7QH6 - chains T and A of the 46 polymer chains in the assembly; structure by electron microscopy, 3.08 A resolution.

[Chain T]
Name: 39S ribosomal protein L22, mitochondrial
Source organism: Homo sapiens
Reference sequence: Q9NWU5 (RM22_HUMAN); residues 7-212 here correspond to UniProt positions 1-206 (UniProt number = residue number - 6)
Amino-acid sequence (206 residues; each row starts with the number of its first residue):
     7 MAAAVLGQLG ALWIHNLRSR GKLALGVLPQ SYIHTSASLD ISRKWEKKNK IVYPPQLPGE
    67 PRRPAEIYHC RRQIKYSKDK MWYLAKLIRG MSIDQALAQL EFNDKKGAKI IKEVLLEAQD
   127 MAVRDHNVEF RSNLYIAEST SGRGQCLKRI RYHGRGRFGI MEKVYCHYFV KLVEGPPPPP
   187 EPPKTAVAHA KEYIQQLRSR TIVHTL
Disordered / not traced: 7-46

[Chain A]
Molecule: 16S ribosomal RNA
Source organism: Homo sapiens
Sequence (1559 nucleotides; each row starts with the number of its first residue):
  1671 GCUAAACCUA GCCCCAAACC CACUCCACCU UACUACCAGA CAACCUUAGC CAAACCAUUU
  1731 ACCCAAAUAA AGUAUAGGCG AUAGAAAUUG AAACCUGGCG CAAUAGAUAU AGUACCGCAA
  1791 GGGAAAGAUG AAAAAUUAUA ACCAAGCAUA AUAUAGCAAG GACUAACCCC UAUACCUUCU
  1851 GCAUAAUGAA UUAACUAGAA AUAACUUUGC AAGGAGAGCC AAAGCUAAGA CCCCCGAAAC
  1911 CAGACGAGCU ACCUAAGAAC AGCUAAAAGA GCACACCCGU CUAUGUAGCA AAAUAGUGGG
  1971 AAGAUUUAUA GGUAGAGGCG ACAAACCUAC CGAGCCUGGU GAUAGCUGGU UGUCCAAGAU
  2031 AGAAUCUUAG UUCAACUUUA AAUUUGCCCA CAGAACCCUC UAAAUCCCCU UGUAAAUUUA
  2091 ACUGUUAGUC CAAAGAGGAA CAGCUCUUUG GACACUAGGA AAAAACCUUG UAGAGAGAGU
  2151 AAAAAAUUUA ACACCCAUAG UAGGCCUAAA AGCAGCCACC AAUUAAGAAA GCGUUCAAGC
  2211 UCAACACCCA CUACCUAAAA AAUCCCAAAC AUAUAACUGA ACUCCUCACA CCCAAUUGGA
  2271 CCAAUCUAUC ACCCUAUAGA AGAACUAAUG UUAGUAUAAG UAACAUGAAA ACAUUCUCCU
  2331 CCGCAUAAGC CUGCGUCAGA UUAAAACACU GAACUGACAA UUAACAGCCC AAUAUCUACA
  2391 AUCAACCAAC AAGUCAUUAU UACCCUCACU GUCAACCCAA CACAGGCAUG CUCAUAAGGA
  2451 AAGGUUAAAA AAAGUAAAAG GAACUCGGCA AAUCUUACCC CGCCUGUUUA CCAAAAACAU
  2511 CACCUCUAGC AUCACCAGUA UUAGAGGCAC CGCCUGCCCA GUGACACAUG UUUAACGGCC
  2571 GCGGUACCCU AACCGUGCAA AGGUAGCAUA AUCACUUGUU CCUUAAAUAG GGACCUGUAU
  2631 GAAUGGCUCC ACGAGGGUUC AGCUGUCUCU UACUUUUAAC CAGUGAAAUU GACCUGCCCG
  2691 UGAAGAGGCG GGCAUAACAC AGCAAGACGA GAAGACCCUA UGGAGCUUUA AUUUAUUAAU
  2751 GCAAACAGUA CCUAACAAAC CCACAGGUCC UAAACUACCA AACCUGCAUU AAAAAUUUCG
  2811 GUUGGGGCGA CCUCGGAGCA GAACCCAACC UCCGAGCAGU ACAUGCUAAG ACUUCACCAG
  2871 UCAAAGCGAA CUACUAUACU CAAUUGAUCC AAUAACUUGA CCAACGGAAC AAGUUACCCU
  2931 AGGGAUAACA GCGCAAUCCU AUUCUAGAGU CCAUAUCAAC AAUAGGGUUU ACGACCUCGA
  2991 UGUUGGAUCA GGACAUCCCG AUGGUGCAGC CGCUAUUAAA GGUUCGUUUG UUCAACGAUU
  3051 AAAGUCCUAC GUGAUCUGAG UUCAGACCGG AGUAAUCCAG GUCGGUUUCU AUCUACUUUC
  3111 AAAUUCCUCC CUGUACGAAA GGACAAGAGA AAUAAGGCCU ACUUCACAAA GCGCCUUCCC
  3171 CCGUAAAUGA UAUCAUCUCA ACUUAGUAUU AUACCCACAC CCACCCAAGA ACAGGGUUU
Disordered / not traced: 1692-1694, 1709-1711, 1733-1736, 1761-1766, 1806-1810, 1936-1970, 2068-2071, 2159-2231, 2350-2362, 2474-2480, 2488-2492, 2545-2649, 2757-2791, 2882-2888, 2952-2971, 2984-3069, 3097-3099, 3110-3112, 3197-3200, 3208-3211, 3229
Sequence notes: conflict U3107 (Unk3109 in 1025814679)

[Chain T / chain A interface]
Contacting residue pairs (71):
  Ile47(T) - U1673(A)  phosphate contact
  Ile47(T) - A1674(A)  base contact
  Ser48(T) - C1672(A)  hydrogen bond to the phosphate
  Ser48(T) - U1673(A)  hydrogen bond to the phosphate
  Arg49(T) - C1672(A)  phosphate contact
  Lys50(T) - G1671(A)  salt bridge to the phosphate
  Lys50(T) - C1672(A)  hydrogen bond to the phosphate
  Lys50(T) - A1811(A)  phosphate contact
  Lys50(T) - C1812(A)  salt bridge to the phosphate
  Trp51(T) - G1671(A)  sugar contact
  Trp51(T) - C1672(A)  hydrogen bond to the phosphate
  Arg78(T) - C1672(A)  salt bridge to the phosphate
  Lys81(T) - U2674(A)  hydrogen bond to the phosphate
  Lys81(T) - G2675(A)  salt bridge to the phosphate
  Tyr82(T) - G2673(A)  hydrogen bond to the phosphate
  Tyr82(T) - U2674(A)  phosphate contact
  Ser83(T) - G2310(A)  hydrogen bond to the base
  Lys84(T) - C1817(A)  hydrogen bond to the sugar
  Asp85(T) - G2310(A)  base contact
  Lys86(T) - G2310(A)  hydrogen bond to the sugar
  Lys86(T) - G2675(A)  hydrogen bond to the base
  Trp88(T) - A1818(A)  phosphate contact
  Trp88(T) - U1819(A)  hydrogen bond to the phosphate
  Arg95(T) - U1819(A)  salt bridge to the phosphate
  Asp110(T) - C2671(A)  sugar contact
  Asp110(T) - A2672(A)  sugar contact
  Lys111(T) - A2672(A)  salt bridge to the phosphate
  Lys111(T) - G2673(A)  phosphate contact
  Lys112(T) - A2672(A)  phosphate contact
  Lys112(T) - G2673(A)  hydrogen bond to the phosphate
  Lys112(T) - U2674(A)  phosphate contact
  Glu144(T) - U1819(A)  hydrogen bond to the sugar
  Thr146(T) - A1818(A)  sugar contact
  Thr146(T) - U1819(A)  sugar contact
  Arg149(T) - C1672(A)  hydrogen bond to the sugar
  Arg149(T) - U1673(A)  hydrogen bond to the sugar
  Arg149(T) - G1816(A)  base contact
  Arg149(T) - U2305(A)  hydrogen bond to the phosphate
  Arg149(T) - A2306(A)  salt bridge to the phosphate
  Gly150(T) - U1673(A)  sugar contact
  Gln151(T) - U1673(A)  phosphate contact
  Arg157(T) - G2675(A)  hydrogen bond to the sugar
  Tyr158(T) - A2430(A)  base contact
  Tyr158(T) - C2431(A)  base contact
  His159(T) - A2430(A)  base contact
  His159(T) - C2431(A)  hydrogen bond to the base
  Gly160(T) - C2433(A)  base contact
  Gly160(T) - A2434(A)  base contact
  Arg161(T) - A2430(A)  base contact
  Arg161(T) - C2431(A)  base contact
  Arg161(T) - C2433(A)  hydrogen bond to the base
  Arg161(T) - A2434(A)  base contact
  Gly162(T) - A2430(A)  base contact
  Arg163(T) - A2430(A)  hydrogen bond to the base
  Phe164(T) - A2430(A)  base contact
  Glu168(T) - A2676(A)  phosphate contact
  Glu168(T) - A2677(A)  phosphate contact
  Val170(T) - G2310(A)  base contact
  His173(T) - C1672(A)  hydrogen bond to the phosphate
  His173(T) - U1673(A)  salt bridge to the phosphate
  Phe175(T) - G1671(A)  sugar contact
  Phe175(T) - C1672(A)  sugar contact
  Ser205(T) - U1834(A)  base contact
  Arg206(T) - U1834(A)  base contact
  Thr207(T) - U1834(A)  hydrogen bond to the sugar
  Val209(T) - C1833(A)  phosphate contact
  Val209(T) - U1834(A)  phosphate contact
  His210(T) - A1832(A)  hydrogen bond to the sugar
  His210(T) - C1833(A)  salt bridge to the phosphate
  His210(T) - A2146(A)  base contact
  Thr211(T) - A2146(A)  base contact
Interface residues without a listed pair, chain T (43 interface residues in all): Lys54, Gly148, Gln202
Interface residues without a listed pair, chain A (30 interface residues in all): A1835, A2429

[Summary]
Chain T and chain A form an interface of 43 and 30 residues respectively, with 23 hydrogen bonds and 9 salt
bridges. Polar contacts include Ser83(T)-G2310(A), Lys86(T)-G2675(A) and His159(T)-C2431(A).
Chain T is 39S ribosomal protein L22, mitochondrial and chain A is 16S ribosomal RNA, both from Homo sapiens;
the structure, Cryo-EM structure of the human mtLSU assembly intermediate upon MRM2 depletion - class 1, was
determined by electron microscopy together with 7QH7 from the same study.
